PDB entry 2NVY | X-ray diffraction, 3.40 A resolution | chains B and C of the 10 polymer chains in the assembly

[Chain B]
Protein: DNA-directed RNA polymerase II 140 kDa polypeptide
Organism: Saccharomyces cerevisiae
Notes: EC 2.7.7.6
UniProtKB: P08518 (RPB2_YEAST); numbering as in UniProt (aligned over 1-1224)
Chain sequence (1224 residues; row label = number of the first residue in the row):
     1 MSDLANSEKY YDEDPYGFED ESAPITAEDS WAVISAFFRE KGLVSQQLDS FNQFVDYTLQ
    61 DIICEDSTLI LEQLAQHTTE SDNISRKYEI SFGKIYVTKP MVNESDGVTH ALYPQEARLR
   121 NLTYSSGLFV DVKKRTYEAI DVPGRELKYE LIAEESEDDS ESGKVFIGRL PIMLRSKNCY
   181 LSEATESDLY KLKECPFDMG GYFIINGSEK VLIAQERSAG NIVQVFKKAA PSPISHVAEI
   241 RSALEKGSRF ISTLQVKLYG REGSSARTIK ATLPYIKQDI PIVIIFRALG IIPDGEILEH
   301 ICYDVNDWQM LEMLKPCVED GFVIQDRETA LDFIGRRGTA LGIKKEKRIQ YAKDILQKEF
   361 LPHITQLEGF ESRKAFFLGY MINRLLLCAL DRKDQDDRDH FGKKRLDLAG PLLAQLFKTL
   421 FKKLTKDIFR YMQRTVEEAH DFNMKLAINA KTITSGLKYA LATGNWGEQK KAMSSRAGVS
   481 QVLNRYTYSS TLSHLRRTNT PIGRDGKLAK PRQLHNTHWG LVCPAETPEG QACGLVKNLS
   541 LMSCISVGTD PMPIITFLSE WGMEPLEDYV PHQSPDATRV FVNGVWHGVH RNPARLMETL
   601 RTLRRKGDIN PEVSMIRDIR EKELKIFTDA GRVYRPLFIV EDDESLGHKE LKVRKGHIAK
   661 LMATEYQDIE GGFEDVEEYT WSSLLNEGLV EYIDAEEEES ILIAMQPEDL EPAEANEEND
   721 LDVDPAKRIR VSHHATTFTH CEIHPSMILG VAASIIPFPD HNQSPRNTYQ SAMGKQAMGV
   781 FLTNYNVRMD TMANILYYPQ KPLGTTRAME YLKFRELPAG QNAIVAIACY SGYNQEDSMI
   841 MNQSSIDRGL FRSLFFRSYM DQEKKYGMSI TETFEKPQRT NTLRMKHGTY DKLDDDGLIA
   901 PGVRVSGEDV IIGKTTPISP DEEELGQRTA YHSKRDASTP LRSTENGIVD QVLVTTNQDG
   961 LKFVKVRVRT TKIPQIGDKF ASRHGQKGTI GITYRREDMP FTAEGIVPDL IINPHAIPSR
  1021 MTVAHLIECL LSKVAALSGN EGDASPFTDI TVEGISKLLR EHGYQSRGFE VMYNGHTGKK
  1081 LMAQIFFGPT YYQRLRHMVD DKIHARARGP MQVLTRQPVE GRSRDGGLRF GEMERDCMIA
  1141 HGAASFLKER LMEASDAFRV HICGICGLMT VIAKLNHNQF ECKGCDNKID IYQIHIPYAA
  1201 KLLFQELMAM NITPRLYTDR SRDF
Disordered / not traced: 1-17, 71-88, 139-163, 438-445, 468-476, 503-508, 669-677, 713-721, 920-932, 1111-1126
Bound ions: Zn2+: Cys1163, Cys1166, Cys1182, Cys1185

[Chain C]
Protein: DNA-directed RNA polymerase II 45 kDa polypeptide
Organism: Saccharomyces cerevisiae
Notes: EC 2.7.7.6
UniProtKB: P16370 (RPB3_YEAST); numbering as in UniProt (aligned over 1-318)
Chain sequence (318 residues; each row starts with the number of its first residue):
     1 MSEEGPQVKI REASKDNVDF ILSNVDLAMA NSLRRVMIAE IPTLAIDSVE VETNTTVLAD
    61 EFIAHRLGLI PLQSMDIEQL EYSRDCFCED HCDKCSVVLT LQAFGESEST TNVYSKDLVI
   121 VSNLMGRNIG HPIIQDKEGN GVLICKLRKG QELKLTCVAK KGIAKEHAKW GPAAAIEFEY
   181 DPWNKLKHTD YWYEQDSAKE WPQSKNCEYE DPPNEGDPFD YKAQADTFYM NVESVGSIPV
   241 DQVVVRGIDT LQKKVASILL ALTQMDQDKV NFASGDNNTA SNMLGSNEDV MMTGAEQDPY
   301 SNASQMGNTG SGGYDNAW
Disordered / not traced: 1-2, 269-318
Bound ions: Zn2+: Cys86, Cys88, Cys92, Cys95
UniProt features mapped onto this chain:
  - binding site (Zn(2+)): Cys86, Cys88, Cys92, Cys95
  - modified residue: Ser2 (N-acetylserine)

[Chain B / chain C interface]
Pairs across the interface (79):
  Asn786(B) with Val57(C), hydrogen bond (side chain-backbone)
  Tyr797(B) with Glu61(C); Phe62(C), hydrophobic
  Tyr798(B) with Phe62(C), hydrophobic; His65(C); Arg66(C)
  Ser844(B) with Ala168(C)
  Asp847(B) with His65(C); His167(C), hydrogen bond (backbone-side chain); Ala168(C), hydrogen bond (side chain-backbone)
  Arg848(B) with His65(C); Leu69(C); Ala168(C)
  Gly849(B) with His65(C)
  Arg852(B) with His65(C), hydrogen bond
  Leu854(B) with Glu61(C)
  Ile948(B) with Glu61(C)
  Arg969(B) with Ala59(C); Asp60(C), salt bridge; Glu61(C), salt bridge
  Thr971(B) with Glu61(C), hydrogen bond
  Arg995(B) with Lys165(C)
  Arg996(B) with Arg34(C); Ile38(C); Ala173(C); Ala174(C), hydrogen bond (side chain-backbone)
  Glu997(B) with Arg34(C), hydrogen bond (backbone-side chain); Arg35(C); Ala39(C)
  Asp998(B) with Arg35(C), salt bridge
  Phe1001(B) with Arg34(C); Phe178(C), hydrophobic
  Ala1003(B) with Glu177(C); Phe178(C), hydrogen bond (backbone-backbone)
  Glu1004(B) with Glu177(C)
  Gly1005(B) with Ile176(C); Glu177(C)
  Arg1060(B) with Glu200(C); Pro202(C)
  Gly1063(B) with Pro202(C)
  Tyr1064(B) with Pro202(C)
  Gln1065(B) with Trp201(C); Pro202(C)
  Arg1067(B) with Glu194(C), salt bridge
  Phe1069(B) with Trp192(C); Trp201(C), hydrophobic
  Glu1070(B) with Trp201(C)
  Val1071(B) with Tyr191(C), hydrophobic; Trp201(C)
  Tyr1073(B) with Phe178(C); Glu179(C); Tyr180(C)
  Gly1075(B) with Asn31(C), hydrogen bond (backbone-side chain); Arg34(C); Arg35(C), hydrogen bond (backbone-side chain)
  His1076(B) with Asn31(C), hydrogen bond (backbone-side chain); Arg35(C), hydrogen bond (backbone-side chain)
  Thr1077(B) with Leu27(C); Asn31(C), hydrogen bond (backbone-side chain)
  Gly1078(B) with Leu27(C); Asn31(C), hydrogen bond (backbone-side chain); Phe178(C); Tyr180(C)
  Lys1079(B) with Leu27(C); Tyr180(C); His188(C)
  Lys1080(B) with Tyr180(C), hydrogen bond (backbone-side chain); Asp181(C), hydrogen bond (side chain-backbone); Asn184(C), hydrogen bond
  Leu1081(B) with Thr189(C), hydrogen bond (backbone-side chain)
  Met1082(B) with Lys187(C); His188(C); Thr189(C), hydrogen bond (backbone-side chain); Asp190(C), hydrogen bond (backbone-backbone)
  Gln1084(B) with Thr189(C); Asp190(C); Tyr191(C); Trp192(C); Trp201(C)
Other interface residues (no listed pair), chain B (40 interface residues in all): Met999, Ala1083
Other interface residues (no listed pair), chain C (39 interface residues in all): Ala28, Ala175, Lys199

[In short]
Chain B and chain C form an interface of 40 and 39 residues respectively, with 20 hydrogen bonds and 4 salt
bridges. Polar pairs include Arg969(B)-Asp60(C), Arg969(B)-Glu61(C) and Asp998(B)-Arg35(C). Cys1163(B),
Cys1166(B), Cys1182(B) and Cys1185(B) coordinate Zn2+. From UniProt: 4 Zn2+-binding residues on chain C.
Chain B is DNA-directed RNA polymerase II 140 kDa polypeptide and chain C is DNA-directed RNA polymerase II 45
kDa polypeptide, both from Saccharomyces cerevisiae; the structure, RNA Polymerase II form II in 150 mM Mn+2,
was determined by X-ray diffraction together with 2E2H, 2E2I, 2E2J, 2NVQ, 2NVT, 2NVX, 2NVZ and 2YU9 from the
same study.
